2QRJ - chain A; structure by X-ray diffraction, 1.60 A resolution.

== Chain A ==
Name: Saccharopine dehydrogenase, NAD+, L-lysine-forming
Source organism: Saccharomyces cerevisiae
Notes: EC 1.5.1.7
Reference sequence: P38998 (LYS1_YEAST); numbering as in UniProt (aligned over 1-373)
Amino-acid sequence (394 residues; row label = number of the first residue in the row; numbers below 1 keep their minus sign (Met-20 is residue -20)):
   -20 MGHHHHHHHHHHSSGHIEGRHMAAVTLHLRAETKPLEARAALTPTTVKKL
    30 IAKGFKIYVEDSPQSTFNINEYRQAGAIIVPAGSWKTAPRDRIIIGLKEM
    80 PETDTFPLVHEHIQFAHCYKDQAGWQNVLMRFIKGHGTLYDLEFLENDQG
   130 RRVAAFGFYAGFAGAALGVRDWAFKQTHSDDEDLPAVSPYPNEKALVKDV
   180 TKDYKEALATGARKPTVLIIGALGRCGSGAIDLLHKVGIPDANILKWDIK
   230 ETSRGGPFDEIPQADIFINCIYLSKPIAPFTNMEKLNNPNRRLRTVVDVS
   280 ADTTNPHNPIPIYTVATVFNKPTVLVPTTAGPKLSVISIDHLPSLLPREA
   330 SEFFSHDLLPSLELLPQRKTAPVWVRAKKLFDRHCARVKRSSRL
Not modelled in the structure: -20 to 2, 368-373
Sequence notes: expression tag (-20 to 0)
Cystine bridges: Cys205-Cys249
Swiss-Prot annotation at these positions:
  - motif: Ser371 to Leu373 (Microbody targeting signal)
  - active site: Lys77 (Proton acceptor), His96 (Proton donor)
  - binding site (L-saccharopine): Arg18, Lys77, Gln101, Arg131, Phe135, Ser279 to Asp281
  - binding site (NAD(+)): Arg130, Gly203, Arg204, Asp227, Thr231, Tyr251, Val278, Ile318 to Leu321
  - modified residue: Ala2 (N-acetylalanine)
  - mutagenesis: Lys77 (K77M: Decreases the turnover number 145-fold. Decreases the turnover number 700-fold; when associated with Gln-96), His96 (H96Q: Decreases the turnover number 28-fold. Decreases the turnover number 700-fold; when associated with Met-77), Cys205 (C205S: Prevents disulfide formation)

== Summary ==
UniProt lists active-site residues Lys77 and His96, 8 L-saccharopine-binding residues, 11 NAD+-binding
residues and 3 mutagenesis sites.
Chain A is Saccharopine dehydrogenase, NAD+, L-lysine-forming (Saccharomyces cerevisiae); the structure,
Crystal Structure of Sulfate-bound Saccharopine Dehydrogenase (L-Lys Forming) from Saccharomyces cerevisiae,
was determined by X-ray diffraction (same publication as 2QRK and 2QRL).
